Entry 4ZG9 (X-ray diffraction, 2.95 A resolution); this record covers chain A.

# Chain A
Name: Ectonucleotide pyrophosphatase/phosphodiesterase family member 2
Organism: Homo sapiens
Notes: EC 3.1.4.39
UniProtKB: Q13822 (ENPP2_HUMAN); residue numbers follow UniProt; this construct covers 1-863
Sequence (863 residues; each row starts with the number of its first residue):
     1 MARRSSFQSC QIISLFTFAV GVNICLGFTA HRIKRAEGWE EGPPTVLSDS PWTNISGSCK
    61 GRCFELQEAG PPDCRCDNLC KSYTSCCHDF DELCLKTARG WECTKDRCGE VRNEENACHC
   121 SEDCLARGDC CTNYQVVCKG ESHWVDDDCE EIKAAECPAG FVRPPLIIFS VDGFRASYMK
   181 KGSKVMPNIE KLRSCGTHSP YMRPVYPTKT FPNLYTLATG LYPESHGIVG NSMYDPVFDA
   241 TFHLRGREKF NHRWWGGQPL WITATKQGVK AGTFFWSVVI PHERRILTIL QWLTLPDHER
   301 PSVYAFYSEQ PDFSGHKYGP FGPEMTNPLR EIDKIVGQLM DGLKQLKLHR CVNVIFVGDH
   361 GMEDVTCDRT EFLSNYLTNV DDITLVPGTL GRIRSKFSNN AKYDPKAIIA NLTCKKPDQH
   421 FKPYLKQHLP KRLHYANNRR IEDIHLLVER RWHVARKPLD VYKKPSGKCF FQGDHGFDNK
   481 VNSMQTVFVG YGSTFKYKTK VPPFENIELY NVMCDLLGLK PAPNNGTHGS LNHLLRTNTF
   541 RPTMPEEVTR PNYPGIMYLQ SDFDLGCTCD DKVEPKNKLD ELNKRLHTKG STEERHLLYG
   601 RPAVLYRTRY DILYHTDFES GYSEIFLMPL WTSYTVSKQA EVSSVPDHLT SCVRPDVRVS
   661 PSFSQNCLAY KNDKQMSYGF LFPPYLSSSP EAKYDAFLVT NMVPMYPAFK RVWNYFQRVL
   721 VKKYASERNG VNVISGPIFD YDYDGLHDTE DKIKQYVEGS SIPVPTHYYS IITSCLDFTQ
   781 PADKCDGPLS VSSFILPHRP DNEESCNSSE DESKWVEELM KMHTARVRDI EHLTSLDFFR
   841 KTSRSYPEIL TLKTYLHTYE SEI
Disordered / not traced: 1-57, 68-71, 245-249, 459-468, 567-594, 640-645, 861-863
Disulfide bonds: Cys59-Cys76, Cys63-Cys94, Cys74-Cys87, Cys80-Cys86, Cys103-Cys120, Cys108-Cys138, Cys118-Cys131, Cys124-Cys130, Cys149-Cys195, Cys157-Cys351, Cys367-Cys469, Cys414-Cys806, Cys775-Cys785
Glycans and other covalent adducts: N-acetylglucosamine (NAG) linked to Asn525
Ion coordination: Zn2+ site 1: Asp172, Thr210, Asp359, His360; Zn2+ site 2: Asp312, His316, His475 (together with 1,2-ethanediol); Na+ site 1: Tyr670, Asp673, Met676; Ca2+: Asp740, Asp742, Asp744, Leu746, Asp748; Na+ site 2: Asn802, Ser805, Ser808 (shared with 1 residue of chain B)
Small-molecule neighbours:
  - 4O2 (3-[(11aS)-6-(4-fluorobenzyl)-1,3-dioxo-5,6,11,11a-tetrahydro-1H-imidazo[1',5':1,6]pyrido[3,4-b]indol-2(3H)-yl]propanoic acid), molecule 1: Ile168, Ser170, Phe211, Leu214, Tyr215, Leu217, Ala218, Phe250, Trp261, Phe274, Phe275, Trp276, Val278, Arg285, Tyr307, Glu309, Val357
  - 4O2, molecule 2: Met233, Asp235, Phe238, Ala240, Phe242, Trp254, Trp255, Arg439, Arg440
Reported in the primary citation:
  - conformationally variable residues (loop rearrangement): Ala240 to Trp255
  - binding site for 4O2: Met233, Phe242, Trp254, Arg440
  - post-translational modification sites: Asn54, Asn411 (citing earlier work)
  - catalytic residues: Thr210 (citing earlier work)

# Overview
Ligands of chain A: compound 4O2. Covalently linked N-acetylglucosamine: at Asn525. The Zn2+ site 1 is built
by Asp172, Thr210, Asp359 and His360. Asp312, His316 and His475 coordinate Zn2+ site 2. The paper reports the
catalytic residue Thr210; a binding site for 4O2 at Met233, Phe242 and Trp254 among others.
Chain A is Ectonucleotide pyrophosphatase/phosphodiesterase family member 2 (Homo sapiens); the structure,
Structural basis for inhibition of human autotaxin by four novel compounds, was determined by X-ray
diffraction together with 4ZG6, 4ZG7 and 4ZGA from the same study.
